PDB entry 7ZTJ | X-ray diffraction, 1.30 A resolution | chain A

# Chain A
Molecule: Antifungal protein
Source organism: Penicillium expansum
Reference sequence: A0A0A2K0J0 (A0A0A2K0J0_PENEN); residues 1-58 here correspond to UniProt positions 33-90 (UniProt number = residue number + 32)
Amino-acid sequence (58 residues; numbered 1 to 58; the number before each row is that of its first residue):
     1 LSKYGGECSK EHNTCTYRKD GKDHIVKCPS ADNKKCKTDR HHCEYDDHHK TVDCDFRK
Disordered / not traced: 1
Sequence notes: conflict Asp-55 (Gln87 in A0A0A2K0J0), Phe-56 (Thr88 in A0A0A2K0J0), Arg-57 (Pro89 in A0A0A2K0J0), Lys-58 (Val90 in A0A0A2K0J0)
Disulfide bonds: Cys-8/Cys-36, Cys-15/Cys-43, Cys-28/Cys-54

# In short
Chain A is Antifungal protein (Penicillium expansum); the structure, Penicillium expansum antifungal protein
chimera C-ter, was determined by X-ray diffraction, deposited together with 7ZTF, 7ZUT, 7ZVH and 7ZW2.
